PDB entry 9D00 | X-ray diffraction, 1.95 A resolution | chains A and B

# Chain A (and B)
Protein: Mitogen-activated protein kinase kinase kinase kinase 1
Source organism: Homo sapiens
Notes: EC 2.7.11.1; engineered mutation(s): T165E, S171E; chain B of this document is another copy of the same molecule, construct and numbering; everything in this record applies to it too
Reference sequence: Q92918 (M4K1_HUMAN); residue numbers follow UniProt; this construct covers 1-307
Chain sequence (309 residues; row label = number of the first residue in the row; numbers below 1 keep their minus sign (Gly-1 is residue -1)):
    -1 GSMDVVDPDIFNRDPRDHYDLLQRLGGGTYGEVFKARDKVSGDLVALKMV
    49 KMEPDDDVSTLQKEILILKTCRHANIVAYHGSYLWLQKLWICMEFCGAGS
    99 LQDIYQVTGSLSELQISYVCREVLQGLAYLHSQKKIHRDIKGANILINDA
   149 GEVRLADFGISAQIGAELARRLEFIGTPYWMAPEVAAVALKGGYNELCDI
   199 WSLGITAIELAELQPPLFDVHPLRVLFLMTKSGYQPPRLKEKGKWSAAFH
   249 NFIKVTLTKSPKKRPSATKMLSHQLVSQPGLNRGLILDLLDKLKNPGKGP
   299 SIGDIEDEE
Not modelled in the structure: -1 to 5, 51-54, 294-307 (chain B: -1 to 3, 51-53, 229-230, 293-307)
Sequence notes: expression tag (-1 to 0); conflict Glu165 (Thr in Q92918), Glu171 (Ser in Q92918)
Ligand contacts: A1A1A (4-[(1R)-1-aminopropyl]-6-methoxy-2-{6-[4-(propan-2-yl)-4H-1,2,4-triazol-3-yl]pyridin-2-yl}-2,3-dihydro-1H-isoindol-1-one): Leu23, Gly24, Gly25, Gly26, Val31, Ala44, Lys46, Glu62, Val75, Met91, Glu92, Phe93, Cys94, Gly95, Ala96, Gly97, Asp101, Ala141, Asn142, Leu144, Ala154, Asp155
UniProt features mapped onto this chain:
  - active site: Asp137 (Proton acceptor)
  - binding site (ATP): Leu23 to Val31, Lys46
  - modified residue: Thr175 (Phosphothreonine)

# How chain A and chain B interact
Pairs across the interface - 82 pairs, chain A then chain B:
  Arg136(A) - Val183(B)
  Ile138(A) - Trp178(B)
  Lys139(A) - Thr175(B)
  Lys139(A) - Trp178(B)
  Glu165(A) - Glu165(B)
  Leu170(A) - Leu224(B)  hydrophobic
  Ile173(A) - Arg136(B)
  Pro176(A) - Pro220(B)
  Pro176(A) - Leu224(B)  hydrophobic
  Tyr177(A) - Ile203(B)
  Tyr177(A) - Pro213(B)  hydrophobic
  Tyr177(A) - Leu215(B)
  Tyr177(A) - Phe216(B)  hydrogen bond (side chain-backbone)
  Tyr177(A) - Val218(B)  hydrogen bond (side chain-backbone)
  Tyr177(A) - Pro220(B)
  Tyr177(A) - Val223(B)  hydrophobic
  Trp178(A) - Ile138(B)
  Trp178(A) - Lys139(B)
  Trp178(A) - Trp199(B)
  Trp178(A) - Ser200(B)  hydrogen bond (backbone-side chain)
  Trp178(A) - Ile203(B)
  Trp178(A) - Thr204(B)
  Trp178(A) - Glu207(B)  hydrogen bond
  Trp178(A) - Pro213(B)  hydrophobic
  Met179(A) - Arg136(B)
  Met179(A) - Trp199(B)  hydrogen bond (backbone-side chain)
  Met179(A) - Met227(B)
  Ala180(A) - Cys196(B)  hydrophobic
  Ala180(A) - Trp199(B)
  Pro181(A) - Trp199(B)
  Pro181(A) - Met227(B)  hydrophobic
  Glu182(A) - Tyr192(B)
  Glu182(A) - Cys196(B)
  Glu182(A) - Pro259(B)
  Glu182(A) - Arg262(B)  salt bridge
  Val183(A) - Arg136(B)
  Val183(A) - Tyr192(B)  hydrophobic
  Val183(A) - Cys196(B)  hydrophobic
  Ala184(A) - Leu224(B)  hydrophobic
  Ala184(A) - Thr228(B)  hydrogen bond (backbone-side chain)
  Ala185(A) - Thr228(B)  hydrogen bond (backbone-side chain)
  Val186(A) - Gly191(B)
  Val186(A) - Tyr192(B)  hydrophobic
  Leu188(A) - Leu224(B)
  Leu188(A) - Phe225(B)
  Leu188(A) - Thr228(B)
  Lys189(A) - Phe225(B)
  Lys189(A) - Thr228(B)
  Gly191(A) - Val186(B)
  Tyr192(A) - Glu182(B)
  Tyr192(A) - Val183(B)  hydrophobic
  Cys196(A) - Ala180(B)  hydrophobic
  Cys196(A) - Glu182(B)
  Cys196(A) - Val183(B)  hydrophobic
  Trp199(A) - Trp178(B)
  Trp199(A) - Met179(B)  hydrogen bond (side chain-backbone)
  Trp199(A) - Ala180(B)
  Trp199(A) - Pro181(B)
  Ser200(A) - Trp178(B)  hydrogen bond (side chain-backbone)
  Ile203(A) - Tyr177(B)
  Ile203(A) - Trp178(B)
  Thr204(A) - Trp178(B)
  Glu207(A) - Trp178(B)  hydrogen bond
  Pro213(A) - Tyr177(B)  hydrophobic
  Pro213(A) - Trp178(B)  hydrophobic
  Leu215(A) - Tyr177(B)
  Phe216(A) - Tyr177(B)  hydrogen bond (backbone-side chain)
  Val218(A) - Tyr177(B)  hydrogen bond (backbone-side chain)
  Pro220(A) - Pro176(B)
  Pro220(A) - Tyr177(B)
  Val223(A) - Tyr177(B)  hydrophobic
  Leu224(A) - Leu170(B)  hydrophobic
  Leu224(A) - Pro176(B)  hydrophobic
  Leu224(A) - Ala184(B)  hydrophobic
  Leu224(A) - Leu188(B)
  Phe225(A) - Leu188(B)  hydrophobic
  Met227(A) - Pro176(B)
  Met227(A) - Met179(B)
  Thr228(A) - Ala185(B)
  Thr228(A) - Leu188(B)
  Pro259(A) - Glu182(B)
  Arg262(A) - Glu182(B)  salt bridge
Interface residues without a listed pair, chain A (47 interface residues in all): Arg169, Thr175, Leu195, Pro214, His219, Leu221, Tyr232, Lys257
Interface residues without a listed pair, chain B (47 interface residues in all): Arg169, Ile173, Gly174, Leu195, Pro214, His219, Leu221, Tyr232, Lys257

# Summary
The chain A/chain B interface involves 47 residues from each chain, with 12 hydrogen bonds and 2 salt bridges.
Polar pairs include Glu182(A)-Arg262(B), Tyr177(A)-Phe216(B) and Tyr177(A)-Val218(B). Chain A binds compound
A1A1A. UniProt lists active-site residue Asp137(A) and 10 ATP-binding residues on chain A.
Both chains are Mitogen-activated protein kinase kinase kinase kinase 1 (Homo sapiens). Entry 9D00 (HPK1
kinase domain T165E,S171E phosphomimetic mutant in complex with compound 53) was determined by X-ray
diffraction together with 9CZT, 9CZU, 9CZW and 9CZX from the same study.
